Entry 1TWF (X-ray diffraction, 2.30 A resolution); this record covers chains A and H of the 10 polymer chains in the assembly.

Chain A:
Molecule: DNA-directed RNA polymerase II largest subunit
From: Saccharomyces cerevisiae
Notes: EC 2.7.7.6
Reference sequence: P04050 (RPB1_YEAST); residues 1-1733 here = UniProt positions 1-1733
Sequence (1733 residues; each row starts with the number of its first residue):
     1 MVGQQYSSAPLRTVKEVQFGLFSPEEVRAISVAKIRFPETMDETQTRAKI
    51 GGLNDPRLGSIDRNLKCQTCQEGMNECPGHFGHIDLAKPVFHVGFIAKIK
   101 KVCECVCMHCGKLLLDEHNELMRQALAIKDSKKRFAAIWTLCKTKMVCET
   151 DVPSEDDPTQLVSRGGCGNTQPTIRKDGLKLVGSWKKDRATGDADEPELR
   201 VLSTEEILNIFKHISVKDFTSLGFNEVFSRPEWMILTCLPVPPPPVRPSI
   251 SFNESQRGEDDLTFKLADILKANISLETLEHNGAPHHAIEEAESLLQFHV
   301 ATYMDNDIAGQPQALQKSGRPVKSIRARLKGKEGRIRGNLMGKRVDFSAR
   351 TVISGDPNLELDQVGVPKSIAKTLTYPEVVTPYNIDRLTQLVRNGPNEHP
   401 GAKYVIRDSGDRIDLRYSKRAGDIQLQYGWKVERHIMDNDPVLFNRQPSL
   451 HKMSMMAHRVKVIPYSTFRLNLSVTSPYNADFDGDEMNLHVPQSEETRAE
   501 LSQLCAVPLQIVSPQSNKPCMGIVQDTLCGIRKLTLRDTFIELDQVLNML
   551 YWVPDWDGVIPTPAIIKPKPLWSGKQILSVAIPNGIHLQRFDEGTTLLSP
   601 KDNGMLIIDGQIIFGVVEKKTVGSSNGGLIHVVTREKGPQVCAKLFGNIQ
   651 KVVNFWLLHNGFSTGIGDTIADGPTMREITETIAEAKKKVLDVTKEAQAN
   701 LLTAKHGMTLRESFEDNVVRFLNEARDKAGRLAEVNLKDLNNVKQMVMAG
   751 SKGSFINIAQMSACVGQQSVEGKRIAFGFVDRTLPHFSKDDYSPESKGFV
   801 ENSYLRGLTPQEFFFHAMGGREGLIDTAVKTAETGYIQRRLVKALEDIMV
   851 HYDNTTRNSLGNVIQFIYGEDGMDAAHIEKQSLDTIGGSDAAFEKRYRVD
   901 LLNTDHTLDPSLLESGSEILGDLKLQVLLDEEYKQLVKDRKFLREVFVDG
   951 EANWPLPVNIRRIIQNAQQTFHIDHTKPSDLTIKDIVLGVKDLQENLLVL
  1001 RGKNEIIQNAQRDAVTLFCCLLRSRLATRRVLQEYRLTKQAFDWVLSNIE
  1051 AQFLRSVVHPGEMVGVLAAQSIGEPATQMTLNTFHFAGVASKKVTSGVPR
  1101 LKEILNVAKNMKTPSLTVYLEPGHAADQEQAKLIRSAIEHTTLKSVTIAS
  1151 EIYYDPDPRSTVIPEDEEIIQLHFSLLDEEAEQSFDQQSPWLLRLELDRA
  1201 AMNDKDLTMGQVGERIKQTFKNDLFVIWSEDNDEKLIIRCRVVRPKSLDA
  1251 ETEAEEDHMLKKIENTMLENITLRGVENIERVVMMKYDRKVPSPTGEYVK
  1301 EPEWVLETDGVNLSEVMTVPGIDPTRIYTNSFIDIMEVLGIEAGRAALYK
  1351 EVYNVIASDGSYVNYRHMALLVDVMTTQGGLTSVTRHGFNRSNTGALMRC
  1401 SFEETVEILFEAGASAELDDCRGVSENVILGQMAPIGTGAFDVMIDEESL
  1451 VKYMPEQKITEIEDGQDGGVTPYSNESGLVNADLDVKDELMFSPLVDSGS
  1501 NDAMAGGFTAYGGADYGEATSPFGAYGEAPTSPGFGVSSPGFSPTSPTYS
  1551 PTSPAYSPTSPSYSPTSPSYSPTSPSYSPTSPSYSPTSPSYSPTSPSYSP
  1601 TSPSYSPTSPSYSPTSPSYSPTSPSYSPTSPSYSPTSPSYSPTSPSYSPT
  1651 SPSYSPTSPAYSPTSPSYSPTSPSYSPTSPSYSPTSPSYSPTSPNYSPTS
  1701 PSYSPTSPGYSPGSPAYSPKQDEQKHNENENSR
Disordered / not traced: 1, 1082-1091, 1177-1186, 1244-1253, 1451-1733
Metal / ion sites: Zn2+ site 1: Cys67, Cys70, Cys77, His80; Zn2+ site 2: Cys107, Cys110, Cys148, Cys167; Mn2+ site 1: Asp481, Asp483, Asp485 (together with UTP); Mn2+ site 2: Asp481, Asp483 (together with UTP) (shared with 1 residue of chain B)
Small-molecule neighbours: UTP (uridine 5'-triphosphate): Asp481, Asp483, Asp485
UniProt features mapped onto this chain:
  - region: Pro248 to Asp260 (Lid loop), Asn306 to Lys323 (Rudder loop), Pro810 to Glu822 (Bridging helix)
  - binding site (Zn(2+)): Cys67, Cys70, Cys77, His80, Cys107, Cys110, Cys148, Cys167
  - binding site (Mg(2+)): Asp481, Asp483, Asp485
  - modified residue: Thr1471 (Phosphothreonine)
  - cross-link (Glycyl lysine isopeptide (Lys-Gly)): Lys695 (interchain with G-Cter in ubiquitin), Lys1246 (interchain with G-Cter in ubiquitin), Lys1350 (interchain with G-Cter in ubiquitin)
  - natural variant: Ser1653 to Pro1659 (deletion: In strain: A364A)
  - mutagenesis: Lys1246 (K1246R: Impairs ubiquitination during transcription stress)

Chain H:
Molecule: DNA-directed RNA polymerases I, II, and III 14.5 kDa polypeptide
From: Saccharomyces cerevisiae
Notes: EC 2.7.7.6
Reference sequence: P20436 (RPB8_YEAST); numbering as in UniProt (aligned over 1-146)
Sequence (146 residues; numbered 1 to 146; the number before each row is that of its first residue):
     1 MSNTLFDDIFQVSEVDPGRYNKVCRIEAASTTQDQCKLTLDINVELFPVA
    51 AQDSLTVTIASSLNLEDTPANDSSATRSWRPPQAGDRSLADDYDYVMYGT
   101 AYKFEEVSKDLIAVYYSFGGLLMRLEGNYRNLNNLKQENAYLLIRR
Disordered / not traced: 1, 64-75
UniProt features mapped onto this chain:
  - region: Asp16 to Thr39 (Non-specific ssDNA binding)
  - modified residue: Ser2 (N-acetylserine), Thr68 (Phosphothreonine)

Interface between chain A and chain H:
Contacting residue pairs (63; chain A residue first):
  Arg537(A) with Tyr20(H); Arg25(H); Asp41(H), salt bridge; Gly120(H), hydrogen bond (side chain-backbone); Leu122(H)
  Asp538(A) with Tyr20(H); Asn21(H), hydrogen bond (side chain-backbone); Lys22(H), hydrogen bond (side chain-backbone); Val23(H), hydrogen bond (side chain-backbone)
  Phe540(A) with Val23(H), hydrophobic; Asn43(H)
  Leu543(A) with Trp79(H), hydrophobic; Pro81(H), hydrophobic
  Val559(A) with Arg77(H)
  Ile560(A) with Ser78(H); Trp79(H)
  Thr562(A) with Tyr98(H)
  Pro563(A) with Trp79(H); Tyr98(H)
  Ala564(A) with Met97(H); Tyr98(H); Phe118(H); Gly119(H)
  Ile565(A) with Asn43(H); Val96(H)
  Ile566(A) with Val96(H), hydrogen bond (backbone-backbone); Tyr98(H), hydrophobic; Tyr141(H), hydrophobic
  Lys567(A) with Asn43(H); Leu46(H); Asp94(H); Tyr95(H); Val96(H), hydrogen bond (backbone-backbone)
  Pro568(A) with Leu46(H); Asp94(H)
  Pro570(A) with Trp79(H), hydrophobic
  Leu571(A) with Asn43(H); Leu46(H), hydrophobic
  Trp572(A) with Trp79(H), hydrophobic
  Ser573(A) with Gly119(H), hydrogen bond (side chain-backbone)
  Lys575(A) with Gly120(H)
  Leu597(A) with Tyr102(H), hydrogen bond (backbone-side chain); Phe104(H), hydrophobic; Tyr115(H)
  Leu598(A) with Arg25(H), hydrogen bond (backbone-side chain); Tyr115(H), hydrophobic; Leu122(H), hydrophobic; Arg124(H)
  Pro600(A) with Arg25(H)
  Asp602(A) with Tyr20(H)
  Leu606(A) with Tyr102(H), hydrophobic
  Ile608(A) with Tyr102(H), hydrophobic
  Ile613(A) with Tyr102(H), hydrophobic; Ser117(H), hydrogen bond (backbone-side chain); Gly120(H); Leu122(H)
  Phe614(A) with Leu122(H), hydrophobic
  Lys738(A) with Arg19(H)
  Asp739(A) with Arg19(H), salt bridge
  Leu740(A) with Arg19(H)
  Asp974(A) with Lys136(H)
  His975(A) with Lys136(H)
  Thr976(A) with Lys136(H), hydrogen bond
Also at the interface, not in a pair above, chain A (36 interface residues in all): Gly558, Gln576, Ser599, Lys601
Also at the interface, not in a pair above, chain H (32 interface residues in all): Thr39, Leu121, Met123

Overview:
The interface between chain A and chain H involves 36 residues on one side and 32 on the other, with 11
hydrogen bonds and 2 salt bridges. Polar contacts include Arg537(A)-Asp41(H), Asp739(A)-Arg19(H) and
Arg537(A)-Gly120(H). Ligands of chain A: UTP.
Chain A is DNA-directed RNA polymerase II largest subunit and chain H is DNA-directed RNA polymerases I, II,
and III 14.5 kDa polypeptide, both from Saccharomyces cerevisiae; the structure, RNA polymerase II complexed
with UTP at 2.3 A resolution, was determined by X-ray diffraction (same publication as 1R9S, 1R9T, 1TWA, 1TWC,
1TWG and 1TWH).
